PDB entry 7KV9 | electron microscopy, 2.90 A resolution | chains B and a of the 6 polymer chains in the assembly

== Chain B ==
Name: envelope protein E
Source organism: Kunjin virus
UniProt: A0A0U2IWM5 (A0A0U2IWM5_WNV); residues 1-501 here correspond to UniProt positions 291-791 (UniProt number = residue number + 290)
Sequence (501 residues; row label = number of the first residue in the row):
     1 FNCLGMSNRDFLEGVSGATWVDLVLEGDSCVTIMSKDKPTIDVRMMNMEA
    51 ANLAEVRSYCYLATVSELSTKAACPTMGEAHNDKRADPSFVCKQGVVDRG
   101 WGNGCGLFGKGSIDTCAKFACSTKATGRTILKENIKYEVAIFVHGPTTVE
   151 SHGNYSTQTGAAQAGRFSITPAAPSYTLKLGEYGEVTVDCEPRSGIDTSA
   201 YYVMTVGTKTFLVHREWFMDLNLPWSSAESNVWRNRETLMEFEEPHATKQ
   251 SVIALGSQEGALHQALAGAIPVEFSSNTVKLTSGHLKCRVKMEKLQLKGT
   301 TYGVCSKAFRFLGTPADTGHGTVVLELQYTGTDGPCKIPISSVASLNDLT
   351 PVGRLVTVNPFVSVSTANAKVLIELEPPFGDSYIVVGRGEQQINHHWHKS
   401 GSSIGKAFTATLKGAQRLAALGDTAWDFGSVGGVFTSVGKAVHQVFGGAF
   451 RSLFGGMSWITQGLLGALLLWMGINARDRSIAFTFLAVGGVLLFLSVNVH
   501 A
Disulfide bonds: C3-C30, C60-C121, C92-C116, C190-C288
Covalent attachments: N-acetylglucosamine (NAG) linked to N154
What the authors report for this chain:
  - post-translational modification sites: N154

== Chain a ==
Name: Matrix protein M
Source organism: Kunjin virus
UniProt: A0A0A6ZKT6 (A0A0A6ZKT6_WNV); residues 1-75 here correspond to UniProt positions 62-136 (UniProt number = residue number + 61)
Sequence (75 residues; numbered 1 to 75; the number before each row is that of its first residue):
     1 SLTVQTHGESTLSNKKGAWMDSTKATRYLVKTESWILRNPGYALVAAVIG
    51 WMLGSNTMQRVVFTVLLLLVAPAYS
Disordered / not traced: 1-4
Differences from the reference sequence: conflict T64 (Ala125 in A0A0A6ZKT6)

== How chain B and chain a interact ==
Residue-residue contacts (32):
  E216(B) with R38(a)
  M219(B) with R38(a)
  D220(B) with S34(a), hydrogen bond; R38(a), salt bridge
  E241(B) with W19(a); M20(a)
  E244(B) with K16(a); G17(a)
  I253(B) with W19(a), hydrophobic
  L255(B) with W19(a), hydrophobic; M20(a), hydrophobic
  S452(B) with G41(a)
  L453(B) with G41(a); Y42(a); V45(a), hydrophobic
  F454(B) with V45(a), hydrophobic
  G456(B) with W35(a), hydrogen bond (backbone-side chain); N39(a); Y74(a)
  M457(B) with Y42(a), hydrophobic
  S458(B) with Y74(a)
  I460(B) with S75(a)
  T461(B) with A71(a); Y74(a)
  L465(B) with I49(a), hydrophobic
  L468(B) with I49(a), hydrophobic; L53(a), hydrophobic
  L469(B) with I49(a), hydrophobic
  M472(B) with I49(a), hydrophobic; M52(a), hydrophobic; L53(a), hydrophobic
  F485(B) with M52(a), hydrophobic
Interface residues without a listed pair, chain B (22 interface residues in all): G455, I481
Interface residues without a listed pair, chain a (18 interface residues in all): V70
From the paper, about this interface:
  - interface residues, chain B: E244(B)

== Summary ==
The interface between chain B and chain a involves 22 residues on one side and 18 on the other; the contacts
include 2 hydrogen bonds and 1 salt bridge. Polar contacts include D220(B)-R38(a), D220(B)-S34(a) and
G456(B)-W35(a). The paper reports the interface residue E244(B); a modification site at N154(B).
Here chain B is envelope protein E and chain a is Matrix protein M, both from Kunjin virus. Entry 7KV9
(Chimeric flavivirus between Binjari virus and West Nile (Kunjin) virus) was determined by electron microscopy
together with 7KV8, 7KVA and 7KVB from the same study.
